6NNF - chains D and G of the 8 polymer chains in the assembly; structure by X-ray diffraction, 2.76 A resolution.

== Chain D ==
Molecule: 35O22 scFv heavy chain
Source organism: Homo sapiens
Notes: engineered mutation(s): E10T, L11T, K12T, A16S, I68N, K83T, F84S,; antibody fragment or engineered binder
Sequence (153 residues; row label = number of the first residue in the row; a row labelled like 72A-72H holds insertion residues (72A, then the next letters in order)):
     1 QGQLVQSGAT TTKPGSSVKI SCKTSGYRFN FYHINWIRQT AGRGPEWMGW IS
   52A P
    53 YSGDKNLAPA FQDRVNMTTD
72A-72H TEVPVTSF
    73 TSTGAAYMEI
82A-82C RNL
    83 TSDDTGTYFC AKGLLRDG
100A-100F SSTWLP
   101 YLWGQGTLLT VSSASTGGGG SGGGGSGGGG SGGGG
Not modelled in the structure: 111-135
Disulfide bonds: Cys22-Cys92

== Chain G ==
Molecule: Envelope glycoprotein gp120
Source organism: Human immunodeficiency virus 1
Notes: fragment: gp120
UniProtKB: Q2N0S6 (Q2N0S6_9HIV1); the construct lacks a stretch of the UniProt sequence and is renumbered around it, so the offset changes along the chain: 31-137 = UniProt 30-136; 146-185 = UniProt 137-176; 189-309 = UniProt 188-308; 312-321 = UniProt 309-318; 2 more segments
Sequence (481 residues; numbered 31 to 513 plus 12 insertion-coded residues; 14 numbers in that range are skipped by the numbering (no residue carries them; nothing is unmodelled there); the number before each row is that of its first residue; a row labelled like 185A-185K holds insertion residues (185A, then the next letters in order)):
    31 AENLWVTVYY GVPVWKDAET TLFCASDAKA YETEKHNVWA THACVPTDPN PQEIHLENVT
    91 EEFNMWKNNM VEQMHTDIIS LWDQSLKPCV KLTPLCVTLQ CTNVTNA
   146 ITDDMRGELK NCSFNMTTEL RDKKQKVYSL FYRLDVVQIN
185A-185K ENQGNRSNNSN
   189 KEYRLINCNT SAITQACPKV SFEPIPIHYC APAGFAILKC KDKKFNGTGP CPSVSTVQCT
   249 HGIKPVVSTQ LLLNGSLAEE EVMIRSENIT NNAKNILVQF NTPVQINCTR PNNNTRKSIR
   309 I
   312 GPGQAFYATG
  321A D
   322 IIGDIRQAHC NVSKATWNET LGKVVKQLRK HFGNNTIIRF ANSSGGDLEV TTHSFNCGGE
   382 FFYCNTSGLF NSTWIS
   399 NTSVQGSNST GSNDSITLPC RIKQIINMWQ RIGQAMYAPP IQGVIRCVSN ITGLILTRDG
   459 GSTNSTTETF RPGGGDMRDN WRSELYKYKV VKIEPLGVAP TRCKRRVVGR RRRRR
Not modelled in the structure: 31, 58-66, 146-150, 185A-185K, 399-410, 458-461, 506-513
Disulfide bonds: Cys54-Cys74, Cys119-Cys205, Cys126-Cys196, Cys131-Cys157, Cys218-Cys247, Cys228-Cys239, Cys296-Cys331, Cys378-Cys445, Cys385-Cys418
Glycans and other covalent adducts: glycan linked to Asn88, Asn332; N-acetylglucosamine (NAG) linked to Asn133, Asn156, Asn160, Asn197, Asn234, Asn262, Asn276, Asn295, Asn301, Asn363, Asn386, Asn448
Construct notes: engineered mutation Ala137 (Asn136 in Q2N0S6), Asn332 (Thr330 in Q2N0S6), Cys501 (Ala498 in Q2N0S6); expression tag (509-513)

== How chain D and chain G interact ==
Contacting residue pairs - 13 pairs, chain D then chain G:
  Arg28(D) with Asn88(G); Thr90(G), hydrogen bond
  Phe31(D) with Asn88(G)
  Tyr53(D) with Glu87(G); Asn88(G)
  Pro72D(D) with Pro238(G); Pro240(G), hydrophobic
  Val72E(D) with Glu92(G); Pro238(G)
  Thr72F(D) with Thr90(G); Glu92(G)
  Ser72G(D) with Thr90(G), hydrogen bond (side chain-backbone)
  Arg98(D) with Asn88(G)
Also at the interface, not in a pair above, chain G (7 interface residues in all): Glu91

== Overview ==
8 residues of chain D and 7 residues of chain G are in contact; the contacts include 2 hydrogen bonds. Among
the polar pairs are Arg28(D)-Thr90(G) and Ser72G(D)-Thr90(G). N-acetylglucosamine is covalently linked to
Asn88(G), Asn133(G), Asn156(G), Asn160(G), Asn197(G) and Asn234(G) and 8 more.
Here chain D is 35O22 scFv heavy chain (Homo sapiens) and chain G is Envelope glycoprotein gp120 (Human
immunodeficiency virus 1). Entry 6NNF (Crystal Structure of HIV-1 BG505 SOSIP.664 Prefusion Env Trimer Bound
to VRC01 FR3-03 scFv in Complex ...) was determined by X-ray diffraction (same publication as 6NM6 and 6NNJ).
